Entry 5UWR (X-ray diffraction, 2.24 A resolution); this record covers chains B and C of the 4 polymer chains in the assembly.

# Chain B
Protein: Ran-specific GTPase-activating protein 1
From: Saccharomyces cerevisiae
UniProt: P41920 (YRB1_YEAST); residues 62-201 here = UniProt positions 62-201
Chain sequence (143 residues; numbered 59 to 201; the number before each row is that of its first residue):
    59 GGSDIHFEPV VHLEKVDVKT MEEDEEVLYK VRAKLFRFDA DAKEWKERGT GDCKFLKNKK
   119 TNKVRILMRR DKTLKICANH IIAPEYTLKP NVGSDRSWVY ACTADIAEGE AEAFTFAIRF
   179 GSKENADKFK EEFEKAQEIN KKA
Not modelled in the structure: 59-63, 69-78, 201
Construct notes: expression tag (59-61)

# Chain C
Protein: Exportin-1
From: Saccharomyces cerevisiae
UniProt: P30822 (XPO1_YEAST); numbering as in UniProt; present here: 1-376, 414-1058
Chain sequence (1024 residues; numbered -2 to 1058; 37 numbers in that range are skipped by the numbering (no residue carries them; nothing is unmodelled there); the number before each row is that of its first residue; numbers below 1 keep their minus sign (Gly-2 is residue -2)):
    -2 GGSMEGILDF SNDLDIALLD QVVSTFYQGS GVQQKQAQEI LTKFQDNPDA WQKADQILQF
    58 STNPQSKFIA LSILDKLITR KWKLLPNDHR IGIRNFVVGM IISMCQDDEV FKTQKNLINK
   118 SDLTLVQILK QEWPQNWPEF IPELIGSSSS SVNVCENNMI VLKLLSEEVF DFSAEQMTQA
   178 KALHLKNSMS KEFEQIFKLC FQVLEQGSSS SLIVATLESL LRYLHWIPYR YIYETNILEL
   238 LSTKFMTSPD TRAITLKCLT EVSNLKIPQD NDLIKRQTVL FFQNTLQQIA TSVMPVTADL
   298 KATYANANGN DQSFLQDLAM FLTTYLARNR ALLESDESLR ELLLNAHQYL IQLSKIEERE
   358 LFKTTLDYWH NLVADLFYE
   414 PLKKHIYEEI CSQLRLVIIE NMVRPEEDLV VENDEGEIVR EFVKESDTIQ LYKSEREVLV
   474 YLTHLNVIDT EEIMISKLAR QIDGSEWSWH NINTLSWAIG SISGTMSEDT EKRFVVTVIK
   534 DLLGLCEQKR GKDNKAVVAS DIMYVVGQYP RFLKAHWNFL RTVILKLFEF MHETHEGVQD
   594 MACDTFIKIV QKCKYHFVIQ QPRESEPFIQ TIIRDIQKTT ADLQPQQVHT FYKACGIIIS
   654 EERSVAERNR LLSDLMQLPN MAWDTIVEQS TANPTLLLDS ETVKIIANII KTNVAVCTSM
   714 GADFYPQLGH IYYNMLQLYR AVSSMISAQV AAEGLIATKT PKVRGLRTIK KEILKLVETY
   774 ISKARNLDDV VKVLVEPLLN AVLEDYMNNV PDARDAEVLN CMTTVVEKVG HMIPQGVILI
   834 LQSVFECTLD MINKDFTEYP EHRVEFYKLL KVINEKSFAA FLELPPAAFK LFVDAICWAF
   894 KHNNRDVEVN GLQIALDLVK NIERMGNVPF ANEFHKNYFF IFVSETFFVL TDSDHKSGFS
   954 KQALLLMKLI SLVYDNKISV PLYQEAEVPQ GTSNQVYLSQ YLANMLSNAF PHLTSEQIAS
  1014 FLSALTKQCK DLVVFKGTLR DFLVQIKEVG GDPTDYLFAE DKENA
Not modelled in the structure: -2 to -1, 441-456, 1053-1058
Construct notes: expression tag (-2 to 0); conflict Asp441 (Val in P30822), Gly537 (Asp in P30822), Cys539 (Thr in P30822), Glu540 (Val in P30822), Gln541 (Lys in P30822), Cys1022 (Tyr in P30822)

# How chain B and chain C interact
Contacting residue pairs (7):
  Val150(B) - Ile749(C)  hydrophobic
  Val150(B) - Thr753(C)
  Val150(B) - Pro754(C)
  Gly151(B) - Lys752(C)
  Gly151(B) - Arg757(C)  hydrogen bond (backbone-side chain)
  Ser152(B) - Pro754(C)
  Asp153(B) - Pro754(C)

# Overview
4 residues of chain B face 5 of chain C across their interface; the contacts include 1 hydrogen bond. The
hydrogen-bonded pair is Gly151(B)-Arg757(C).
Here chain B is Ran-specific GTPase-activating protein 1 and chain C is Exportin-1, both from Saccharomyces
cerevisiae. Entry 5UWR (Crystal Structure of CDC7 NES Peptide (extended) in complex with CRM1-Ran-RanBP1) was
determined by X-ray diffraction together with 5UWH, 5UWI, 5UWJ, 5UWO, 5UWP, 5UWQ and 4 further entries from
the same study.
